1MEL - chains A and L; structure by X-ray diffraction, 2.50 A resolution.

# Chain A
Name: Vh single-domain antibody
Source organism: Camelus dromedarius
Notes: antibody fragment or engineered binder
Sequence (148 residues; row label = number of the first residue in the row):
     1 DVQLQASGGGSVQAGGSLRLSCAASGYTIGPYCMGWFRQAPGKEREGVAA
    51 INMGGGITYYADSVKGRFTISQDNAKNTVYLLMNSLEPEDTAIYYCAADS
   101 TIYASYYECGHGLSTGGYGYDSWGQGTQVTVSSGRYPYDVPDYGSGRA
Disordered / not traced: 1, 134-148
Cystine bridges: C22-C96, C33-C109

# Chain L
Name: Lysozyme
Source organism: Gallus gallus
Notes: EC 3.2.1.17
Reference sequence: P00698 (LYSC_CHICK); residues 1-129 here correspond to UniProt positions 19-147 (UniProt number = residue number + 18)
Sequence (129 residues; numbered 1 to 129; the number before each row is that of its first residue):
     1 KVFGRCELAAAMKRHGLDNYRGYSLGNWVCAAKFESNFNTQATNRNTDGS
    51 TDYGILQINSRWWCNDGRTPGSRNLCNIPCSALLSSDITASVNCAKKIVS
   101 DGNGMNAWVAWRNRCKGTDVQAWIRGCRL
Disordered / not traced: 128-129
Curated features (UniProtKB/Swiss-Prot):
  - active site: E35, D52
  - binding site (substrate): D101
Cystine bridges: C6-C127, C30-C115, C64-C80, C76-C94

# How chain A and chain L interact
Pairs across the interface (39; chain A residue first):
  I29(A) - L75(L)  hydrophobic
  I29(A) - D101(L)
  P31(A) - W62(L)
  Y32(A) - W62(L)
  M53(A) - W62(L)
  G54(A) - R73(L)
  G55(A) - D48(L)
  G55(A) - R61(L)
  I57(A) - T47(L)
  T101(A) - N103(L)
  I102(A) - W62(L)  hydrophobic
  I102(A) - W63(L)
  I102(A) - N103(L)  hydrogen bond (backbone-side chain)
  Y103(A) - W63(L)  hydrogen bond (backbone-side chain)
  Y103(A) - N106(L)
  Y103(A) - A107(L)
  Y103(A) - R112(L)
  A104(A) - Q57(L)
  A104(A) - I58(L)
  A104(A) - N59(L)  hydrogen bond (backbone-backbone)
  A104(A) - W63(L)
  A104(A) - I98(L)  hydrophobic
  A104(A) - A107(L)  hydrogen bond (backbone-backbone)
  A104(A) - W108(L)
  S105(A) - E35(L)  hydrogen bond
  S105(A) - D52(L)
  S105(A) - Q57(L)
  S105(A) - A107(L)  hydrogen bond (backbone-backbone)
  S105(A) - W108(L)
  S105(A) - V109(L)  hydrogen bond (side chain-backbone)
  Y106(A) - N46(L)
  Y106(A) - T47(L)  hydrogen bond
  Y106(A) - D48(L)
  Y106(A) - D52(L)  hydrogen bond (backbone-side chain)
  Y106(A) - V109(L)
  Y107(A) - V109(L)  hydrophobic
  Y107(A) - R112(L)
  Y118(A) - R112(L)
  Y118(A) - K116(L)  hydrogen bond
Interface residues without a listed pair, chain A (18 interface residues in all): G30, E108, H111
Interface residues without a listed pair, chain L (24 interface residues in all): S50, N113

# Summary
18 residues of chain A and 24 residues of chain L are in contact; the contacts include 10 hydrogen bonds.
Among the polar pairs are I102(A)-N103(L), Y103(A)-W63(L) and S105(A)-E35(L). From UniProt: active-site
residues E35(L) and D52(L) and substrate-binding residue D101(L) on chain L.
Here chain A is Vh single-domain antibody (Camelus dromedarius) and chain L is Lysozyme (Gallus gallus). Entry
1MEL (Crystal structure of a camel single-domain vh antibody fragment in complex with lysozyme) was determined
by X-ray diffraction.
